4APT - chains A and B; structure by X-ray diffraction, 2.50 A resolution.

Chain A (and B):
Molecule: Ataxin-1
From: Homo sapiens
Notes: fragment: axh domain, residues 566-688; chain B of this document is another copy of the same molecule, construct and numbering; everything in this record applies to it too
Reference sequence: P54253 (ATX1_HUMAN); residues 567-689 here correspond to UniProt positions 566-688 (UniProt number = residue number - 1)
Sequence (126 residues; row label = number of the first residue in the row):
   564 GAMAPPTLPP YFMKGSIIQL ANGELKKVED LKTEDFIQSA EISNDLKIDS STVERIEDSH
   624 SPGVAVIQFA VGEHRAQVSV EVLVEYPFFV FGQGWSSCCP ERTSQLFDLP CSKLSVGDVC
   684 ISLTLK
Disordered / not traced: 564
Sequence notes: expression tag (564-566)
Curated features (UniProtKB/Swiss-Prot):
  - cross-link: Lys610 (Glycyl lysine isopeptide (Lys-Gly) (interchain with G-Cter in SUMO))
From the paper describing this entry:
  - mutagenesis - L588A: decreased stability
  - mutagenesis - I580A/L588A: decreased expression

Interface between chain A and chain B:
Contacting residue pairs - 66 pairs, chain A then chain B:
  Met566(A) - Val641(B)  hydrophobic
  Met566(A) - Ser642(B)
  Met566(A) - Val643(B)
  Ala567(A) - Val643(B)
  Pro568(A) - Pro569(B)
  Pro568(A) - Val643(B)
  Pro568(A) - Tyr649(B)
  Pro569(A) - Ser614(B)
  Pro569(A) - Ser685(B)
  Thr570(A) - Tyr649(B)
  Thr570(A) - Ser685(B)
  Leu571(A) - Leu686(B)
  Pro572(A) - Pro573(B)  hydrophobic
  Pro573(A) - Met576(B)
  Pro573(A) - Ile581(B)
  Tyr574(A) - Pro573(B)  hydrophobic
  Tyr574(A) - Met576(B)  hydrophobic
  Tyr574(A) - Ile581(B)
  Met576(A) - Gln582(B)
  Met576(A) - Leu686(B)  hydrophobic
  Lys577(A) - Gln582(B)
  Gly578(A) - Gln582(B)
  Ser579(A) - Ile580(B)
  Ser579(A) - Ile581(B)
  Ser579(A) - Gln582(B)  hydrogen bond (side chain-backbone)
  Ile580(A) - Ser579(B)
  Ile580(A) - Ile580(B)  hydrogen bond (backbone-backbone)
  Ile581(A) - Phe575(B)
  Gln582(A) - Phe575(B)
  Gln582(A) - Lys577(B)
  Gln582(A) - Gly578(B)
  Leu583(A) - Phe575(B)  hydrophobic
  Leu588(A) - Ile580(B)  hydrophobic
  Asp598(A) - Phe575(B)
  Phe599(A) - Phe575(B)  hydrophobic
  Ser602(A) - Phe575(B)
  Asp608(A) - Leu669(B)
  Leu609(A) - Tyr574(B)  hydrophobic
  Ser614(A) - Pro568(B)
  Phe632(A) - Ala567(B)  hydrophobic
  Phe632(A) - Pro568(B)
  Val634(A) - Ala565(B)  hydrophobic
  Val634(A) - Met566(B)
  Ala639(A) - Ala565(B)  hydrophobic
  Val641(A) - Ala565(B)
  Val641(A) - Ala567(B)  hydrophobic
  Val643(A) - Ala567(B)  hydrophobic
  Val645(A) - Pro569(B)  hydrophobic
  Glu648(A) - Leu688(B)
  Tyr649(A) - Pro568(B)
  Tyr649(A) - Pro569(B)
  Phe651(A) - Pro568(B)  hydrophobic
  Phe651(A) - Pro569(B)
  Arg665(A) - Leu688(B)
  Gln668(A) - Asp608(B)
  Leu669(A) - Leu609(B)  hydrophobic
  Leu669(A) - Leu686(B)
  Ser685(A) - Pro568(B)
  Ser685(A) - Leu571(B)
  Leu686(A) - Tyr574(B)
  Leu686(A) - Phe575(B)  hydrophobic
  Thr687(A) - Leu571(B)
  Leu688(A) - Tyr574(B)
  Leu688(A) - Glu648(B)
  Leu688(A) - Arg665(B)
  Leu688(A) - Leu669(B)  hydrophobic
Also at the interface, not in a pair above, chain A (41 interface residues in all): Cys683
Also at the interface, not in a pair above, chain B (41 interface residues in all): Thr570, Pro572, Leu594, Phe632, Val634, Glu644, Val645, Leu646, Phe651, Trp658, Ile684, Thr687

In short:
Chain A and chain B each contribute 41 residues to their interface; the contacts include 2 hydrogen bonds.
Polar pairs include Ser579(A)-Gln582(B) and Ile580(A)-Ile580(B). From the paper: L588A of chain A reduces
stability; I580A/L588A of chain A reduce expression.
Chain A and chain B are both Ataxin-1 (Homo sapiens); the structure, The structure of the AXH domain of
ataxin-1, was determined by X-ray diffraction.
